Entry 3N8Y (X-ray diffraction, 2.60 A resolution); this record covers chains A and B.

# Chain A
Protein: Prostaglandin G/H synthase 1
From: Ovis aries
Notes: EC 1.14.99.1
UniProt: P05979 (PGH1_SHEEP); residues 32-584 here = UniProt positions 32-584
Chain sequence (553 residues; each row starts with the number of its first residue):
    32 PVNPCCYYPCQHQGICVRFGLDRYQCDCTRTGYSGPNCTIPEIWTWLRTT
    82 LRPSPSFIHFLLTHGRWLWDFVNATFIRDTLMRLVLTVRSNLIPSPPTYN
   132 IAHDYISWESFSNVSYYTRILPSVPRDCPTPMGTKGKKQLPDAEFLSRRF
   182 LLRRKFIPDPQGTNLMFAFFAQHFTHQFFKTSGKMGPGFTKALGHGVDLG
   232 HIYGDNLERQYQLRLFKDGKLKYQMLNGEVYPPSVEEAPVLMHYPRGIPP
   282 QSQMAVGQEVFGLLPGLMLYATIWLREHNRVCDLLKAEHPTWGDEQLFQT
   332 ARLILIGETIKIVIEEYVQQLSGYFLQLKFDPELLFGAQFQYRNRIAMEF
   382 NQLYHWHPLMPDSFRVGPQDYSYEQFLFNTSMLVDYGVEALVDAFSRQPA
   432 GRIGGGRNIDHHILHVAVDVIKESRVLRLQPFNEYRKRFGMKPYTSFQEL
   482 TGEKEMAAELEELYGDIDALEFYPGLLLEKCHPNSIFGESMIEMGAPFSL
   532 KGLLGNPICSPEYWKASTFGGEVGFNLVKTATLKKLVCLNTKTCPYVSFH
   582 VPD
Differences from the reference sequence: conflict Leu92 (Met in P05979)
Disulfide bonds: Cys36-Cys47, Cys37-Cys159, Cys41-Cys57, Cys59-Cys69, Cys569-Cys575
Covalent attachments: glycan linked to Asn144, Asn410
Bound ions: heme Fe near His388 (its only coordinating residue here)
Small-molecule neighbours:
  - diclofenac (DIF; 2-[2,6-dichlorophenyl)amino]benzeneacetic acid): Phe205, Tyr348, Val349, Leu352, Ser353, Tyr355, Leu384, Tyr385, Trp387, Phe518, Met522, Ile523, Gly526, Ala527, Ser530, Leu531
  - heme (HEM): Tyr148, Ala199, Ala202, Gln203, Thr206, His207, Phe210, Lys211, Thr212, Leu295, Asn382, Tyr385, His386, Trp387, His388, Leu390, Met391, Tyr404, Leu408, Ile444, Val447, Asp450
Curated features (UniProtKB/Swiss-Prot):
  - active site: His207 (Proton acceptor), Tyr385 (For cyclooxygenase activity)
  - binding site (heme b): His388
  - site: Asn104 (Not glycosylated), Ser530 (Aspirin-acetylated serine)
  - glycosylation (N-linked (GlcNAc...) asparagine): Asn68, Asn144, Asn410
  - natural variant: Gly164 (D164G: this construct carries the variant), Glu520 (E520K; E520Q)
  - mutagenesis: Tyr385 (Y385F: Abolishes cyclooxygenase activity)
Reported in the primary citation:
  - binding site for diclofenac: Ser530
  - conformationally variable residues (loop rearrangement, order/disorder transition): Glu510 to Ser516
  - catalytic residues: Tyr385 (citing earlier work)

# Chain B
Protein: Prostaglandin G/H synthase 1
From: Ovis aries
UniProt: P05979 (PGH1_SHEEP); residue numbers follow UniProt; this construct covers 32-584
Chain sequence (553 residues; numbered 32 to 584; the number before each row is that of its first residue):
    32 PVNPCCYYPCQHQGICVRFGLDRYQCDCTRTGYSGPNCTIPEIWTWLRTT
    82 LRPSPSFIHFLLTHGRWLWDFVNATFIRDTLMRLVLTVRSNLIPSPPTYN
   132 IAHDYISWESFSNVSYYTRILPSVPRDCPTPMGTKGKKQLPDAEFLSRRF
   182 LLRRKFIPDPQGTNLMFAFFAQHFTHQFFKTSGKMGPGFTKALGHGVDLG
   232 HIYGDNLERQYQLRLFKDGKLKYQMLNGEVYPPSVEEAPVLMHYPRGIPP
   282 QSQMAVGQEVFGLLPGLMLYATIWLREHNRVCDLLKAEHPTWGDEQLFQT
   332 ARLILIGETIKIVIEEYVQQLSGYFLQLKFDPELLFGAQFQYRNRIAMEF
   382 NQLYHWHPLMPDSFRVGPQDYSYEQFLFNTSMLVDYGVEALVDAFSRQPA
   432 GRIGGGRNIDHHILHVAVDVIKESRVLRLQPFNEYRKRFGMKPYTSFQEL
   482 TGEKEMAAELEELYGDIDALEFYPGLLLEKCHPNSIFGESMIEMGAPFSL
   532 KGLLGNPICSPEYWKASTFGGEVGFNLVKTATLKKLVCLNTKTCPYVSFH
   582 VPD
Differences from the reference sequence: conflict Leu92 (Met in P05979); microheterogeneity Ser530 (Ser in P05979)
Modified / non-standard residues: Ser530 (o-acetylserine; OAS)
Disulfide bonds: Cys36-Cys47, Cys37-Cys159, Cys41-Cys57, Cys59-Cys69, Cys569-Cys575
Covalent attachments: glycan linked to Asn68, Asn144, Asn410
Bound ions: heme Fe near His388 (its only coordinating residue here)
Small-molecule neighbours:
  - diclofenac / 2-hydroxybenzoic acid: Val344, Tyr348, Val349, Leu352, Ser353, Tyr355, Leu384, Tyr385, Trp387, Met522, Ile523, Gly526, Ala527, Ser530, Leu531, Leu534
  - heme (HEM): Tyr148, Ala199, Ala202, Gln203, Thr206, His207, Phe210, Lys211, Thr212, Leu295, Asn382, Tyr385, His386, Trp387, His388, Leu390, Met391, Phe395, Tyr404, Leu408, Ile444, Val447, Asp450
Curated features (UniProtKB/Swiss-Prot):
  - active site: His207 (Proton acceptor), Tyr385 (For cyclooxygenase activity)
  - binding site (heme b): His388
  - site: Asn104 (Not glycosylated), Ser530 (Aspirin-acetylated serine)
  - glycosylation (N-linked (GlcNAc...) asparagine): Asn68, Asn144, Asn410
  - natural variant: Gly164 (D164G: this construct carries the variant), Glu520 (E520K; E520Q)
  - mutagenesis: Tyr385 (Y385F: Abolishes cyclooxygenase activity)
Reported in the primary citation:
  - binding site for 2-hydroxybenzoic acid: Ser530
  - post-translational modification sites: Ser530
  - conformationally variable residues (order/disorder transition): His90

# Interface between chain A and chain B
Contacting residue pairs (105; chain A residue first):
  Ile46(A) with Lys546(B); Ser548(B)
  Val48(A) with Ser548(B)
  Arg49(A) with His320(B), hydrogen bond (backbone-side chain); Thr322(B); Trp323(B)
  Phe50(A) with Glu319(B); His320(B)
  Gly51(A) with Glu319(B), hydrogen bond (backbone-backbone); Pro321(B); Thr322(B)
  Leu52(A) with Thr322(B)
  Asp58(A) with Lys546(B); Ala547(B), hydrogen bond (side chain-backbone); Ser548(B), hydrogen bond
  Thr60(A) with Lys546(B)
  Arg61(A) with Phe367(B); Pro542(B), hydrogen bond (side chain-backbone); Trp545(B), hydrogen bond (side chain-backbone); Lys546(B)
  Pro125(A) with Glu543(B)
  Pro127(A) with Ser541(B); Glu543(B); Tyr544(B)
  Pro128(A) with Tyr544(B), hydrogen bond (backbone-side chain)
  Thr129(A) with Glu543(B)
  His134(A) with Glu326(B)
  Tyr136(A) with Glu326(B); Gln327(B), hydrogen bond (side chain-backbone); Gln330(B)
  Ile137(A) with Leu334(B); Glu543(B); Tyr544(B), hydrophobic; Thr549(B)
  Ser138(A) with Gln330(B); Leu334(B)
  Trp139(A) with Asp229(B); Arg333(B); Leu334(B); Asn537(B); Pro538(B), hydrophobic
  Glu140(A) with Leu238(B); Gln330(B)
  Phe142(A) with Pro538(B), hydrophobic; Tyr544(B)
  Val228(A) with Trp139(B)
  Asp229(A) with Trp139(B)
  Leu238(A) with Glu140(B)
  Gln241(A) with Glu140(B)
  Glu319(A) with Phe50(B); Gly51(B), hydrogen bond (backbone-backbone)
  His320(A) with Val48(B); Arg49(B), hydrogen bond (side chain-backbone); Phe50(B)
  Pro321(A) with Gly51(B)
  Thr322(A) with Arg49(B); Gly51(B)
  Glu326(A) with His134(B); Tyr136(B), hydrogen bond (backbone-side chain)
  Gln327(A) with Tyr136(B), hydrogen bond (backbone-side chain)
  Gln330(A) with Tyr136(B); Ser138(B); Trp139(B); Glu140(B)
  Leu334(A) with Ile137(B); Ser138(B)
  Ile337(A) with Trp139(B), hydrophobic
  Phe367(A) with Arg61(B); Gln370(B), hydrogen bond (backbone-side chain)
  Gly368(A) with Gln370(B)
  Ala369(A) with Gln370(B), hydrogen bond (backbone-side chain)
  Gln370(A) with Phe367(B), hydrogen bond (side chain-backbone); Gly368(B); Ala369(B), hydrogen bond (side chain-backbone)
  Phe371(A) with Gln372(B), hydrogen bond (backbone-side chain)
  Gln372(A) with Phe371(B), hydrogen bond (side chain-backbone); Gln372(B); Tyr373(B), hydrogen bond (side chain-backbone)
  Tyr373(A) with Gln372(B), hydrogen bond (backbone-side chain); Arg374(B), hydrogen bond (backbone-side chain)
  Arg374(A) with Tyr373(B), hydrogen bond (side chain-backbone); Arg374(B)
  Asn537(A) with Trp139(B)
  Pro538(A) with Pro127(B), hydrophobic; Trp139(B), hydrophobic; Phe142(B), hydrophobic
  Ser541(A) with Pro127(B)
  Pro542(A) with Arg61(B), hydrogen bond (backbone-side chain)
  Glu543(A) with Pro125(B); Pro127(B); Thr129(B); Ile137(B)
  Tyr544(A) with Pro127(B); Pro128(B), hydrogen bond (side chain-backbone); Ile137(B), hydrophobic; Phe142(B)
  Trp545(A) with Arg61(B), hydrogen bond (backbone-side chain)
  Lys546(A) with Ile46(B); Asp58(B); Thr60(B)
  Ala547(A) with Asp58(B)
  Ser548(A) with Ile46(B); Val48(B); Asp58(B), hydrogen bond
  Thr549(A) with Ile137(B)
Also at the interface, not in a pair above, chain A (59 interface residues in all): Ser126, Asn144, Trp323, Arg333, Leu366, Gly551, Gly552
Also at the interface, not in a pair above, chain B (58 interface residues in all): Leu52, Ser126, Asn144, Gly225, Val228, Ile337, Gly551, Gly552

# Summary
59 residues of chain A face 58 of chain B across their interface, with 26 hydrogen bonds. Polar pairs include
Arg49(A)-His320(B), Asp58(A)-Ala547(B) and Asp58(A)-Ser548(B). Ligands of chain A: heme and diclofenac. Bound
to chain B: heme and diclofenac / 2-hydroxybenzoic acid. From the paper: the catalytic residue Tyr385(A); a
binding site for diclofenac at Ser530(A).
Chain A is Prostaglandin G/H synthase 1 and chain B is Prostaglandin G/H synthase 1, both from Ovis aries; the
structure, Structure of Aspirin Acetylated Cyclooxygenase-1 in Complex with Diclofenac, was determined by
X-ray diffraction (same publication as 3N8V, 3N8W, 3N8X and 3N8Z).
